PDB entry 7EK4 | X-ray diffraction, 2.30 A resolution | chains B and C of the 4 polymer chains in the assembly

# Chain B (and C)
Molecule: Ferritin
From: Marsupenaeus japonicus
Notes: EC 1.16.3.1; chain C of this document is another copy of the same molecule, construct and numbering; everything in this record applies to it too
UniProt: T2B7E1 (T2B7E1_MARJA); the author numbering skips numbers that UniProt does not, so the offset changes along the chain: 2-56 = UniProt 2-56; 58-99 = UniProt 57-98; 101-172 = UniProt 99-170
Sequence (169 residues; each row starts with the number of its first residue; note: 2 numbers in that range are skipped by the numbering (no residue carries them; nothing is unmodelled there)):
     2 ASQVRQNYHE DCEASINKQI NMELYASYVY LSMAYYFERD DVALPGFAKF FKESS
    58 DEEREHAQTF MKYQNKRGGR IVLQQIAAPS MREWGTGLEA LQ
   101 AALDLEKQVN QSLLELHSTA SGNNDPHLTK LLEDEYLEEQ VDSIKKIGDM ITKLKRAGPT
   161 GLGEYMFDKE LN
Sequence notes: engineered mutation Arg89 (Gln88 in T2B7E1)
Bound ions: Hg2+: Asp12, Cys13, Asn123; Fe ion: Glu24, Glu60, His63

# Interface between chain B and chain C
Contacting residue pairs (28; chain B residue first):
  Leu103(B) - Gln4(C)
  Lys107(B) - Gln4(C)  hydrogen bond (side chain-backbone)
  Lys107(B) - Val5(C)
  Lys107(B) - Arg6(C)  hydrogen bond (side chain-backbone)
  Lys107(B) - Gln7(C)  hydrogen bond (backbone-side chain)
  Asn110(B) - Gln7(C)  hydrogen bond
  Gln111(B) - Gln7(C)
  Leu114(B) - Asn8(C)
  Leu114(B) - Pro126(C)  hydrophobic
  His117(B) - Pro126(C)
  Glu133(B) - Pro126(C)
  Glu133(B) - Lys130(C)
  Asp134(B) - Lys130(C)  salt bridge
  Asp134(B) - Asp134(C)
  Leu137(B) - Pro126(C)  hydrophobic
  Leu137(B) - His127(C)
  Glu138(B) - His127(C)  salt bridge
  Glu138(B) - Lys130(C)
  Val141(B) - Arg74(C)
  Val141(B) - His127(C)
  Asp142(B) - Lys73(C)  salt bridge
  Ile144(B) - Val5(C)
  Ile144(B) - Gln7(C)
  Lys145(B) - Asn72(C)
  Lys145(B) - Lys73(C)
  Gly148(B) - Gln4(C)  hydrogen bond (backbone-side chain)
  Ile151(B) - Gln4(C)
  Thr152(B) - Gln4(C)  hydrogen bond

# Overview
17 residues of chain B and 12 residues of chain C are in contact; the contacts include 6 hydrogen bonds and 3
salt bridges. Among the polar pairs are Asp134(B)-Lys130(C), Glu138(B)-His127(C) and Asp142(B)-Lys73(C).
Asp12(B), Cys13(B) and Asn123(B) coordinate Hg2+.
Chain B and chain C are both Ferritin (Marsupenaeus japonicus); the structure, prawn ferritin to coordinate
with heavy metal ions, was determined by X-ray diffraction (same publication as 7EK5 and 7EK7).
